Entry 5JIF (X-ray diffraction, 2.00 A resolution); this record covers chains A and B.

# Chain A (and B)
Protein: Hemagglutinin-esterase
Source organism: Murine coronavirus
Notes: EC 3.1.1.53; chain B of this document is another copy of the same molecule, construct and numbering; everything in this record applies to it too
UniProtKB: O92367 (HEMA_CVMDV); residues 24-395 here = UniProt positions 24-395
Sequence (381 residues; row label = number of the first residue in the row):
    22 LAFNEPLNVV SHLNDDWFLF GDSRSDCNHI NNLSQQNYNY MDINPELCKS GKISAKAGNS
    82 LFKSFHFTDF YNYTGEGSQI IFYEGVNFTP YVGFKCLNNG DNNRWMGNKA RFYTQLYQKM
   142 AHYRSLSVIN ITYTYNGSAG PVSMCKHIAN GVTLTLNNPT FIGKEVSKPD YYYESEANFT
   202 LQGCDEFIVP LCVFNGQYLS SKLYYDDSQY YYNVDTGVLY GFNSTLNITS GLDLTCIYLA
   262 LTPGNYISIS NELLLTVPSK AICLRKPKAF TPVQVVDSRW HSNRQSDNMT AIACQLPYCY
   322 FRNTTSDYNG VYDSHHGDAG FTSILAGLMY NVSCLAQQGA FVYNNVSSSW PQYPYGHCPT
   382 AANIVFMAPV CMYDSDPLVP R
Disordered / not traced: 22-23, 387-402 (chain B: 22-23, 186-193, 387-402)
Differences from the reference sequence: expression tag (22-23, 396-402)
Disulfide bonds: Cys48-Cys69, Cys117-Cys166, Cys205-Cys284, Cys213-Cys257, Cys315-Cys320, Cys355-Cys379
Covalent attachments: N-acetylglucosamine (NAG) linked to Asn93, Asn151, Asn199, Asn244, Asn309, Asn324, Asn352, Asn366
Metal / ion sites: Na+: Asp228, Ser229, Gln230, Leu275
UniProt features mapped onto this chain:
  - active site: Ser44 (Nucleophile), Asp334 (Charge relay system), His337 (Charge relay system)
  - glycosylation (N-linked (GlcNAc...) asparagine): Asn53, Asn93, Asn151, Asn157, Asn199, Asn244, Asn248, Asn309, Asn324, Asn352, Asn366
What the authors report for this chain:
  - catalytic residues: Ser44, Arg305
  - mutagenesis - S44A: abolished catalytic activity
  - mutagenesis - R305A: unchanged catalytic activity on pNPA
  - mutagenesis - R305A: abolished catalytic activity on natural substrates

# How chain A and chain B interact
Pairs across the interface (52; chain A residue first):
  Tyr231(A) with Leu240(B)
  Tyr233(A) with Asn244(B)
  Val235(A) with Thr246(B)
  Asp236(A) with Thr246(B); Asn248(B), hydrogen bond (backbone-side chain)
  Thr237(A) with Phe243(B); Thr246(B)
  Gly238(A) with Gly242(B); Phe243(B); Asn244(B), hydrogen bond (backbone-backbone); Thr246(B)
  Val239(A) with Gly242(B)
  Leu240(A) with Tyr231(B); Leu240(B), hydrophobic; Tyr241(B); Gly242(B), hydrogen bond (backbone-backbone)
  Tyr241(A) with Leu240(B)
  Gly242(A) with Val239(B); Leu240(B), hydrogen bond (backbone-backbone)
  Phe243(A) with Thr237(B); Gly238(B)
  Asn244(A) with Tyr233(B); Gly238(B), hydrogen bond (backbone-backbone)
  Thr246(A) with Val235(B); Asp236(B); Thr237(B); Gly238(B)
  Asn248(A) with Asp236(B), hydrogen bond (side chain-backbone)
  Ala290(A) with Tyr374(B)
  Phe291(A) with Pro318(B), hydrophobic; Tyr374(B), hydrogen bond (backbone-side chain)
  Pro318(A) with Phe291(B), hydrophobic
  Asn365(A) with Trp371(B); Thr381(B), hydrogen bond (backbone-side chain); Ala383(B)
  Asn366(A) with Thr381(B); Ala383(B)
  Trp371(A) with Asn365(B); His378(B); Cys379(B)
  Tyr374(A) with Ala290(B); Phe291(B), hydrogen bond (side chain-backbone)
  Pro375(A) with Pro375(B), hydrophobic
  His378(A) with Trp371(B)
  Cys379(A) with Trp371(B); Thr381(B)
  Thr381(A) with Asn365(B), hydrogen bond (side chain-backbone); Asn366(B); Cys379(B); Thr381(B)
  Ala383(A) with Asn365(B); Asn366(B)
Other interface residues (no listed pair), chain A (31 interface residues in all): Ser245, Val367, Tyr376, Pro380, Ile385
Other interface residues (no listed pair), chain B (31 interface residues in all): Ser245, Val367, Tyr376, Pro380, Ile385

# Overview
Chain A and chain B each contribute 31 residues to their interface, with 10 hydrogen bonds. Polar pairs
include Asp236(A)-Asn248(B), Phe291(A)-Tyr374(B) and Asn365(A)-Thr381(B). Covalently linked
N-acetylglucosamine: at Asn93(A), Asn151(A), Asn199(A), Asn244(A), Asn309(A) and Asn324(A) and 2 more. The
paper reports catalytic residues Ser44(A) and Arg305(A); S44A of chain A abolishes catalytic activity.
Chain A and chain B are both Hemagglutinin-esterase (Murine coronavirus); the structure, Crystal structure of
mouse hepatitis virus strain DVIM Hemagglutinin-Esterase, was determined by X-ray diffraction together with
5JIL from the same study.
